5F5H - chains A and C; structure by X-ray diffraction, 2.23 A resolution.

Chain A:
Molecule: Roquin-1
From: Mus musculus
Notes: fragment: ROQ domain
UniProtKB: Q4VGL6 (RC3H1_MOUSE); residue numbers follow UniProt; this construct covers 147-326
Sequence (180 residues; each row starts with the number of its first residue):
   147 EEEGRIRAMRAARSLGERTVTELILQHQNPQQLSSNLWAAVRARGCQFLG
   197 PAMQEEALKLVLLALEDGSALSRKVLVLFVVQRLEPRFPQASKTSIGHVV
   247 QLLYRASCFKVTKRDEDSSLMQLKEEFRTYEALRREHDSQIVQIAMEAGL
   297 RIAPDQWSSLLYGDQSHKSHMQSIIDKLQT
Disordered / not traced: 147-177, 326
Swiss-Prot annotation at these positions:
  - mutagenesis: Arg-188 (R188A: No effect on CDE RNA-binding), Met-199 (M199R: In sanroque loss of ICOS regulation, no effect on localization to stress granules, no effect on RNA-binding), Arg-219 (R219A: No effect on CDE RNA-binding), Lys-220 (K220A: Strongly decreases CDE and ADE RNA-binding. Increases target-mRNA expression. Increases ICOS surface expression; when associated with A-239 and A-260), Arg-229 (R229A: No effect on CDE RNA-binding), Arg-233 (R233A: No effect on CDE RNA-binding), Ser-238 (S238A: Decreases CDE RNA-binding), Lys-239 (K239A: Strongly decreases CDE and ADE RNA-binding. Increases target-mRNA expression. Abolishes CDE RNA-binding and highly increases target-mRNA expression; when associated with A-260 ...), Tyr-250 (Y250A: Decreases CDE RNA-binding. Increases target-mRNA expression), Arg-251 (R251A: No effect on CDE RNA-binding), Ser-253 (S253A: Slightly decreases CDE and ADE RNA-binding), Lys-259 (K259A: Strongly decreases CDE and ADE RNA-binding), 5 further mutagenesis entries in UniProt
What the authors report for this chain:
  - binding site for the 22-nt RNA strand (chain C): Lys-239, Thr-240, Gln-247, Tyr-250, Ser-253, Phe-255, Val-257, Lys-259
  - mutagenesis - K220A, K239A, K259A, R260A, S265Y: decreased binding to the 22-nt RNA strand (chain C)
  - mutagenesis - Y250A: abolished binding to the 22-nt RNA strand (chain C)

Chain C:
Molecule: 22-nt RNA strand
From: Mus musculus
Sequence (22 nucleotides; numbered 1 to 22; the number before each row is that of its first residue):
     1 UCCACACCGUUCUAGGUGCUGG
Disordered / not traced: 1
What the authors report for this chain:
  - mutagenesis - G9C, A14C: abolished binding to Roquin-1 (chain A)
  - mutagenesis - C8A/G15U: decreased binding to Roquin-1 (chain A)
  - contacts within the chain: C8/G15, G9/G15 (pi stacking), U11/U13 (pi stacking)

Interface between chain A and chain C:
Pairs across the interface (28):
  Arg-188(A) / C3(C)  salt bridge to the phosphate
  Ala-189(A) / G15(C)  phosphate contact
  Arg-190(A) / G15(C)  phosphate contact
  Gln-193(A) / A4(C)  phosphate contact
  Arg-219(A) / C8(C)  base contact
  Arg-219(A) / G9(C)  hydrogen bond to the base
  Arg-219(A) / U10(C)  base contact
  Ser-238(A) / C5(C)  hydrogen bond to the phosphate
  Ser-238(A) / A6(C)  phosphate contact
  Lys-239(A) / A6(C)  hydrogen bond to the phosphate
  Lys-239(A) / C7(C)  salt bridge to the phosphate
  Thr-240(A) / C5(C)  phosphate contact
  Thr-240(A) / A6(C)  hydrogen bond to the phosphate
  Gln-247(A) / U10(C)  hydrogen bond to the base
  Leu-249(A) / U11(C)  base contact
  Tyr-250(A) / U10(C)  stacking on the base
  Tyr-250(A) / U11(C)  base contact
  Tyr-250(A) / U13(C)  hydrogen bond to the base
  Arg-251(A) / U13(C)  base contact
  Arg-251(A) / G15(C)  salt bridge to the phosphate
  Ser-253(A) / U11(C)  base contact
  Ser-253(A) / U13(C)  hydrogen bond to the base
  Cys-254(A) / U11(C)  hydrogen bond to the base
  Phe-255(A) / U11(C)  hydrogen bond to the base
  Val-257(A) / U11(C)  sugar contact
  Lys-259(A) / U10(C)  salt bridge to the phosphate
  Lys-259(A) / U11(C)  salt bridge to the phosphate
  Lys-270(A) / U11(C)  base contact
Other interface residues (no listed pair), chain A (23 interface residues in all): Gly-191, Gln-236, Ser-241, Ser-264, Ser-265
Other interface residues (no listed pair), chain C (12 interface residues in all): C12
The authors on this interface:
  - specific contacts: Tyr-250(A)/U11(C), Tyr-250(A)/U10(C) (pi stacking), Tyr-250(A)/U13(C) (backbone contact), Phe-255(A)/U11(C) (backbone contact), Val-257(A)/U11(C) (hydrophobic contact), Lys-259(A)/U10(C) (hydrogen bond), Lys-259(A)/U11(C) (hydrogen bond)
  - interface residues, chain A: Gln-247(A), Ser-253(A)
  - hot spots on chain A (mutagenesis) - K239A: decreased binding to the 22-nt RNA strand (chain C)
  - hot spots on chain A (mutagenesis) - Y250A: abolished binding to the 22-nt RNA strand (chain C)

In short:
The interface between chain A and chain C involves 23 residues on one side and 12 on the other; the contacts
include 9 hydrogen bonds, 5 salt bridges and 1 aromatic stacking contact. Polar pairs include
Arg-219(A)/G9(C), Gln-247(A)/U10(C) and Tyr-250(A)/U13(C). The paper describes a contact between Tyr-250(A)
and U11(C); pi stacking between Tyr-250(A) and U10(C); backbone contacts between Tyr-250(A) and U13(C) and
Phe-255(A) and U11(C). The paper reports a binding site for the 22-nt RNA strand (chain C) at Lys-239(A),
Thr-240(A) and Gln-247(A) among others; K220A, K239A and K259A of chain A, among others, reduce binding to the
22-nt RNA strand (chain C); 9 substitutions were tested in all.
Chain A is Roquin-1 and chain C is a 22-nt RNA strand, both from Mus musculus; the structure, X-ray structure
of Roquin ROQ domain in complex with Ox40 hexa-loop RNA motif, was determined by X-ray diffraction (same
publication as 5F5F).
